Entry 6HNC (X-ray diffraction, 1.50 A resolution); this record covers chains B and D of the 4 polymer chains in the assembly.

# Chain B (and D)
Name: Pteridine reductase
Source organism: Trypanosoma brucei brucei
Notes: chain D of this document is another copy of the same molecule, construct and numbering; everything in this record applies to it too
UniProt: O76290 (O76290_TRYBB); numbering as in UniProt (aligned over 1-268)
Chain sequence (288 residues; each row starts with the number of its first residue; numbers below 1 keep their minus sign (Met-19 is residue -19)):
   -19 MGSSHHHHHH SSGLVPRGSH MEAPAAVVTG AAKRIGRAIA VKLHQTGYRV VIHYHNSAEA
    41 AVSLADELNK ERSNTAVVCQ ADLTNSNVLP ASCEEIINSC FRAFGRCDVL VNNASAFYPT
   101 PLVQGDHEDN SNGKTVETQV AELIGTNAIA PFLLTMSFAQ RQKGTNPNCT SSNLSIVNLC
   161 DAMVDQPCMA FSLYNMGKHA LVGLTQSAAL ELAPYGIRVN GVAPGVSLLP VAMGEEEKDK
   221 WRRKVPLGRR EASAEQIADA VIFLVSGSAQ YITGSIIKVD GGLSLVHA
Not modelled in the structure: -19 to 1, 105-113, 143-151 (chain D: -19 to 1, 104-113, 143-151)
Sequence notes: initiating methionine (-19); expression tag (-18 to 0)
Ligand contacts:
  - Cycloguanil (1CY; 1-(4-chlorophenyl)-6,6-dimethyl-1,6-dihydro-1,3,5-triazine-2,4-diamine): Arg14, Ser95, Ala96, Phe97, Asp161, Tyr174, Val206, Leu208, Leu209, Pro210, Met213, Trp221
  - NADP (NAP; NADP nicotinamide-adenine-dinucleotide phosphate): Gly10, Lys13, Arg14, Ile15, Gly16, His33, Tyr34, His35, Asn36, Ser37, Ala61, Asp62, Leu63, Thr64, Asn93, Ala94, Ser95, Ala96, Thr126, Leu159, Cys160, Asp161, Tyr174, Lys178, Pro204, Gly205, Val206, Ser207, Leu208

# Interface between chain B and chain D
Pairs across the interface (59):
  Gln186(B) - Leu265(D)
  Ala189(B) - Leu265(D)  hydrophobic
  Ala193(B) - Pro226(D)
  Ala193(B) - Leu227(D)
  Arg198(B) - Leu227(D)
  Val206(B) - Tyr251(D)
  Val225(B) - Tyr251(D)
  Pro226(B) - Leu190(D)  hydrophobic
  Pro226(B) - Ala193(D)
  Leu227(B) - Ala193(D)
  Leu227(B) - Arg198(D)
  Leu227(B) - Gln250(D)
  Leu227(B) - Tyr251(D)
  Arg230(B) - Tyr251(D)  hydrogen bond (backbone-side chain)
  Glu231(B) - Tyr251(D)
  Ala232(B) - Tyr251(D)  hydrogen bond (backbone-side chain)
  Gln236(B) - Gln250(D)  hydrogen bond
  Gln236(B) - Tyr251(D)
  Asp239(B) - Ser248(D)
  Phe243(B) - Phe243(D)  hydrophobic
  Ser248(B) - Asp239(D)
  Gln250(B) - Leu227(D)
  Gln250(B) - Gln236(D)  hydrogen bond
  Tyr251(B) - Val206(D)
  Tyr251(B) - Val225(D)
  Tyr251(B) - Leu227(D)  hydrophobic
  Tyr251(B) - Arg230(D)  hydrogen bond (side chain-backbone)
  Tyr251(B) - Glu231(D)
  Tyr251(B) - Ala232(D)  hydrogen bond (side chain-backbone)
  Tyr251(B) - Gln236(D)
  Tyr251(B) - Val259(D)
  Tyr251(B) - Asp260(D)
  Tyr251(B) - Gly261(D)  hydrogen bond (backbone-backbone)
  Ile252(B) - Ile257(D)  hydrophobic
  Ile252(B) - Lys258(D)
  Ile252(B) - Val259(D)  hydrophobic
  Thr253(B) - Asp260(D)
  Thr253(B) - Gly261(D)
  Thr253(B) - Gly262(D)
  Gly254(B) - Lys258(D)  hydrogen bond (backbone-side chain)
  Gly254(B) - Leu265(D)
  Ser255(B) - Lys258(D)  hydrogen bond (side chain-backbone)
  Ile257(B) - Ile252(D)  hydrophobic
  Ile257(B) - Ile257(D)  hydrophobic
  Lys258(B) - Ile252(D)
  Lys258(B) - Gly254(D)  hydrogen bond (side chain-backbone)
  Lys258(B) - Ser255(D)  hydrogen bond (backbone-side chain)
  Val259(B) - Tyr251(D)
  Val259(B) - Ile252(D)  hydrophobic
  Asp260(B) - Tyr251(D)
  Asp260(B) - Thr253(D)
  Gly261(B) - Tyr251(D)  hydrogen bond (backbone-backbone)
  Gly261(B) - Thr253(D)
  Gly262(B) - Leu190(D)
  Gly262(B) - Thr253(D)
  Leu265(B) - Gln186(D)
  Leu265(B) - Ala189(D)  hydrophobic
  Leu265(B) - Leu190(D)
  Val266(B) - Leu190(D)  hydrophobic
Interface residues without a listed pair, chain B (33 interface residues in all): Leu190, Pro194, Ala240, Gly247
Interface residues without a listed pair, chain D (34 interface residues in all): Pro194, Arg229, Ala240, Gly247, Val266

# Summary
33 residues of chain B and 34 residues of chain D are in contact, with 12 hydrogen bonds. Polar contacts
include Arg230(B)-Tyr251(D), Ala232(B)-Tyr251(D) and Gln236(B)-Gln250(D). Chain B binds NADP and Cycloguanil.
Chain B and chain D are both Pteridine reductase (Trypanosoma brucei brucei); the structure, Trypanosoma
brucei PTR1 in complex with cycloguanil, was determined by X-ray diffraction together with 6HNR and 6HOW from
the same study.
